6Z5R - chains H and M of the 35 polymer chains in the assembly; structure by electron microscopy, 2.80 A resolution.

== Chain H ==
Name: H subunit of photosynthetic reaction center complex
Organism: Rhodopseudomonas palustris (strain ATCC BAA-98 / CGA009)
Reference sequence: A0A4Z9 (A0A4Z9_RHOPA); numbering as in UniProt (aligned over 1-255)
Chain sequence (255 residues; row label = number of the first residue in the row):
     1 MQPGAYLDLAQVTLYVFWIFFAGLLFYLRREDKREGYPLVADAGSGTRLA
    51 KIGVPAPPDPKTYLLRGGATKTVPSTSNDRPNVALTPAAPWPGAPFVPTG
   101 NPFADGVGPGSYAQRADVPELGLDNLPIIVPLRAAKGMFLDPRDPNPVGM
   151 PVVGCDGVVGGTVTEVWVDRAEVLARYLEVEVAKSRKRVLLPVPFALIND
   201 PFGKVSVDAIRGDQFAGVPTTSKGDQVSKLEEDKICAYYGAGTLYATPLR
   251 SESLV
Unresolved in the structure: 248-255
Residues lining bound ligands:
  - 6PL ((4S,7R)-4-hydroxy-N,N,N-trimethyl-9-oxo-7-[(palmitoyloxy)methyl]-3,5,8-trioxa-4-phosphahexacosan-1-aminium 4-oxide), molecule 1: Met-1, Pro-3, Leu-9, Val-12, Thr-13, Val-16, Phe-17
  - 6PL, molecule 2: Tyr-6, Gln-11, Leu-14, Tyr-15, Trp-18, Phe-21, Ala-22, Leu-25

== Chain M ==
Name: Reaction center protein M chain
Organism: Rhodopseudomonas palustris (strain ATCC BAA-98 / CGA009)
Reference sequence: A0A4Z7 (A0A4Z7_RHOPA); residue numbers follow UniProt; this construct covers 1-307
Chain sequence (307 residues; numbered 1 to 307; the number before each row is that of its first residue):
     1 MAQYQNIFTQVQVEGPAYAGVPLRPGSSPRETQTTFNYWLGKIGDAQVGP
    51 VYLGFTGVCSLLCGFVAIEIIGLNMLASVDWSPIEFLRQFCWLALEPPKP
   101 EYGLTIPPLKEGGWWLMAGFFLTVSIALWWVRTYRRSRALGMGTHVSWAF
   151 ASAILLYLALGFIQPLLMGSWSEAPPFGVFPHLDWTNNFSIKYGNLYYNP
   201 FHCLSIAFLYGSALLFAMHGATILAVSRYGGEREIEQMLDRGTALERAAL
   251 FWRWTMGFNATAESIHRWAWWFAVLCPLTGAIGIILTGPVVDNWFDWGVK
   301 HGLAPPR
Unresolved in the structure: 1
Bound ions: Fe ion: His-219, Glu-234, His-266 (shared with 2 residues of chain L)
Residues lining bound ligands:
  - 6PL ((4S,7R)-4-hydroxy-N,N,N-trimethyl-9-oxo-7-[(palmitoyloxy)methyl]-3,5,8-trioxa-4-phosphahexacosan-1-aminium 4-oxide), molecule 1: Leu-155, Ile-163, Leu-167, Leu-278, Ile-285
  - 6PL, molecule 2: Leu-167, Ile-282, Ile-285, Leu-286, Gly-288, Pro-289, Val-290, Asp-292
  - 6PL, molecule 3: Pro-200, Leu-204, Ala-207, Trp-297, His-301, Gly-302, Leu-303
  - bacteriochlorophyll a (BCL), molecule 1: Leu-40, Tyr-157, Leu-160, Pro-175, Val-179, His-182, Leu-183, Thr-186
  - bacteriochlorophyll a (BCL), molecule 2: Phe-55, Cys-59, Leu-128
  - bacteriochlorophyll a (BCL), molecule 3: Ile-68, Ile-71, Leu-122, Ile-126, Phe-150, Ala-153, Leu-156, Tyr-157, Leu-160, Phe-177, Trp-185, Thr-186, Asn-187, Phe-189, Ser-190, Leu-196, Tyr-197, His-202, Ser-205, Ile-206, Leu-209, Tyr-210, Cys-276, Gly-280, Ala-281, Ile-284
  - bacteriochlorophyll a (BCL), molecule 4: Thr-186, Tyr-197, Tyr-210
  - bacteriochlorophyll a (BCL), molecule 5: Tyr-197, His-202, Cys-203, Ile-206, Ala-207, Tyr-210, Gly-211, Leu-214
  - bacteriopheophytin a (BPH), molecule 1: Val-51, Ser-60, Leu-61, Gly-64, Phe-65, Ile-68, Leu-122, Ser-125, Ile-126, Trp-129, Thr-133, Val-146, Ala-149, Phe-150, Ala-153, Ala-273, Pro-277
  - bacteriopheophytin a (BPH), molecule 2: Tyr-210, Ala-213, Leu-214, Ala-217, Met-218, Trp-252, Thr-255, Met-256
  - QAK ((6R,10S,14R,19R,23S,24E,27S,28E)-2,6,10,14,19,23,27,31-octamethyldotriaconta-24,28-dien-2-ol): Ile-68, Glu-69, Ile-71, Gly-72, Leu-73, Met-75, Leu-76, Phe-86, Phe-90, Trp-115, Leu-116, Gly-119, Phe-120, Thr-123, Tyr-157, Leu-160, Gly-161, Phe-162, Trp-171, Pro-175, Pro-176, Phe-177, Gly-178, Val-179, His-182
  - ubiquinone-10 (U10), molecule 1: Phe-55, Thr-56, Cys-59, Leu-62, Cys-63, Phe-65, Val-66, Glu-69, Ile-70, Leu-73, Trp-114, Phe-120, Phe-121, Thr-123, Val-124, Ala-127, Leu-128, Val-131, Arg-135
  - ubiquinone-10 (U10), molecule 2: Ile-68, Leu-87, Phe-90, Cys-91, Trp-92, Val-179
  - ubiquinone-10 (U10), molecule 3: Leu-214, Leu-215, Met-218, His-219, Thr-222, Ile-223, Leu-245, Ala-248, Ala-249, Trp-252, Met-256, Phe-258, Asn-259, Ala-260, Thr-261, Ile-265, Trp-268, Phe-272

== How chain H and chain M interact ==
Contacting residue pairs (105; chain H residue first):
  Ala-5(H) / Lys-300(M)  hydrogen bond (backbone-side chain)
  Tyr-6(H) / Lys-300(M)  hydrogen bond (backbone-side chain)
  Tyr-6(H) / His-301(M)
  Asp-8(H) / Trp-297(M)
  Asp-8(H) / Lys-300(M)  salt bridge
  Asp-8(H) / His-301(M)  salt bridge
  Ala-10(H) / Trp-297(M)
  Gln-11(H) / His-301(M)
  Thr-13(H) / Phe-201(M)
  Leu-14(H) / Pro-200(M)  hydrophobic
  Leu-14(H) / Phe-201(M)
  Leu-14(H) / Leu-204(M)  hydrophobic
  Phe-17(H) / Leu-204(M)  hydrophobic
  Phe-17(H) / Phe-208(M)  hydrophobic
  Phe-17(H) / Thr-279(M)
  Trp-18(H) / Leu-204(M)  hydrophobic
  Phe-21(H) / Phe-208(M)  hydrophobic
  Leu-24(H) / Trp-271(M)
  Leu-24(H) / Leu-275(M)  hydrophobic
  Tyr-27(H) / Arg-267(M)
  Leu-28(H) / Arg-267(M)
  Leu-28(H) / Trp-268(M)  hydrophobic
  Arg-29(H) / Phe-258(M)
  Arg-29(H) / Asn-259(M)  hydrogen bond (side chain-backbone)
  Glu-31(H) / Thr-261(M)
  Glu-31(H) / Ser-264(M)
  Glu-31(H) / Arg-267(M)  salt bridge
  Asp-32(H) / Asn-259(M)
  Asp-32(H) / Ala-260(M)
  Asp-32(H) / Thr-261(M)
  Asp-32(H) / Ser-264(M)  hydrogen bond
  Asp-32(H) / Trp-268(M)  hydrogen bond
  Glu-35(H) / Arg-241(M)  salt bridge
  Glu-35(H) / Thr-261(M)
  Tyr-37(H) / Arg-253(M)
  Leu-39(H) / Arg-253(M)
  Lys-61(H) / Glu-263(M)  salt bridge
  Tyr-63(H) / Leu-239(M)  hydrophobic
  Tyr-63(H) / Glu-263(M)  hydrogen bond
  Lys-71(H) / Leu-239(M)
  Val-73(H) / Met-238(M)
  Ser-75(H) / Arg-241(M)  hydrogen bond (backbone-side chain)
  Asn-78(H) / Asp-240(M)  hydrogen bond
  Asn-78(H) / Arg-241(M)  hydrogen bond (side chain-backbone)
  Asn-78(H) / Glu-246(M)
  Asp-79(H) / Arg-241(M)  salt bridge
  Pro-109(H) / Arg-247(M)  hydrogen bond (backbone-side chain)
  Ser-111(H) / Thr-243(M)  hydrogen bond (backbone-side chain)
  Ser-111(H) / Arg-247(M)  hydrogen bond (backbone-side chain)
  Ala-113(H) / Arg-241(M)
  Ala-113(H) / Glu-246(M)
  Arg-115(H) / Glu-236(M)
  Arg-115(H) / Gln-237(M)
  Arg-115(H) / Asp-240(M)  salt bridge
  Arg-115(H) / Arg-241(M)
  Arg-115(H) / Gly-242(M)
  Ala-116(H) / Asp-240(M)  hydrogen bond (backbone-side chain)
  Glu-120(H) / Arg-233(M)  salt bridge
  Glu-120(H) / Glu-236(M)
  Leu-123(H) / Tyr-18(M)
  Leu-123(H) / Val-21(M)  hydrophobic
  Gly-137(H) / Glu-14(M)
  Gly-137(H) / Gly-15(M)
  Gly-137(H) / Pro-16(M)
  Met-138(H) / Glu-14(M)
  Phe-139(H) / Val-13(M)
  Phe-139(H) / Glu-14(M)  hydrogen bond (backbone-backbone)
  Leu-140(H) / Gln-12(M)
  Leu-140(H) / Val-13(M)  hydrophobic
  Asp-141(H) / Gln-12(M)
  Asp-141(H) / Tyr-38(M)
  Arg-143(H) / Tyr-38(M)
  Asp-144(H) / Gln-10(M)
  Asp-144(H) / Val-11(M)
  Asp-144(H) / Gln-12(M)  hydrogen bond (side chain-backbone)
  Asp-144(H) / Tyr-38(M)  hydrogen bond
  Pro-145(H) / Val-11(M)
  Val-168(H) / Val-13(M)  hydrophobic
  Val-173(H) / Val-13(M)
  Leu-174(H) / Val-13(M)
  Ala-175(H) / Val-11(M)  hydrophobic
  Ala-175(H) / Val-13(M)
  Arg-176(H) / Glu-232(M)  salt bridge
  Arg-176(H) / Arg-233(M)
  Val-193(H) / Gln-10(M)
  Pro-194(H) / Tyr-4(M)
  Pro-194(H) / Ser-227(M)
  Pro-194(H) / Arg-228(M)
  Phe-195(H) / Arg-228(M)
  Ala-196(H) / Tyr-4(M)
  Ala-196(H) / Gln-10(M)
  Leu-197(H) / Gln-3(M)
  Leu-197(H) / Tyr-4(M)  hydrophobic
  Leu-197(H) / Gln-10(M)
  Ile-198(H) / Gln-10(M)  hydrogen bond (backbone-side chain)
  Asp-208(H) / Ala-2(M)
  Asp-208(H) / Gln-3(M)
  Lys-229(H) / Glu-236(M)  salt bridge
  Lys-229(H) / Asp-240(M)  salt bridge
  Glu-232(H) / Arg-233(M)  salt bridge
  Asp-233(H) / Gly-242(M)
  Asp-233(H) / Thr-243(M)  hydrogen bond (side chain-backbone)
  Cys-236(H) / Arg-228(M)
  Cys-236(H) / Tyr-229(M)
  Gly-240(H) / Tyr-229(M)
Also at the interface, not in a pair above, chain H (71 interface residues in all): Leu-9, Phe-20, Leu-25, Arg-34, Leu-65, Gly-110, Tyr-112, Ile-129, Pro-147, Tyr-177, Pro-192, Ala-237, Thr-243
Also at the interface, not in a pair above, chain M (53 interface residues in all): Asn-6, Phe-272, Ile-282, Val-290, Val-291, Trp-294

== Overview ==
71 residues of chain H and 53 residues of chain M are in contact; the contacts include 18 hydrogen bonds and
12 salt bridges. Polar contacts include Asp-8(H)/Lys-300(M), Asp-8(H)/His-301(M) and Glu-31(H)/Arg-267(M). 2
compound 6PL molecules are bound between chain H and chain M.
Chain H is H subunit of photosynthetic reaction center complex and chain M is Reaction center protein M chain,
both from Rhodopseudomonas palustris (strain ATCC BAA-98 / CGA009); the structure, RC-LH1(16) complex from
Rhodopseudomonas palustris, was determined by electron microscopy, deposited together with 6Z5S.
